8K18 - chains E and D of the 3 polymer chains in the assembly; structure by electron microscopy, 3.68 A resolution.

[Chain E]
Molecule: Spike protein S1
From: Severe acute respiratory syndrome coronavirus 2
UniProt: P0DTC2 (SPIKE_SARS2); residue numbers follow UniProt; this construct covers 334-526
Chain sequence (193 residues; numbered 334 to 526; the number before each row is that of its first residue):
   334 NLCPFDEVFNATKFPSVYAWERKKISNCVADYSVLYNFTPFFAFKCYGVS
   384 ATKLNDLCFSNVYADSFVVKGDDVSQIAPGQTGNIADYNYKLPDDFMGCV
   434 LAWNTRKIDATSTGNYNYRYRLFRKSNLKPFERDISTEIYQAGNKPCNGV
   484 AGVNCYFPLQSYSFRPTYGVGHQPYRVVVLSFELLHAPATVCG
Not modelled in the structure: 518-522
Construct notes: variant D339 (Gly in P0DTC2), F371 (Ser in P0DTC2), P373 (Ser in P0DTC2), F375 (Ser in P0DTC2), A376 (Thr in P0DTC2), S408 (Arg in P0DTC2), N417 (Lys in P0DTC2), K440 (Asn in P0DTC2), R452 (Leu in P0DTC2), N477 (Ser in P0DTC2), K478 (Thr in P0DTC2), A484 (Glu in P0DTC2), V486 (Phe in P0DTC2), R498 (Gln in P0DTC2), Y501 (Asn in P0DTC2), H505 (Tyr in P0DTC2); conflict K346 (Arg in P0DTC2), P348 (Ala in P0DTC2), E354 (Asn in P0DTC2), K357 (Arg in P0DTC2), T372 (Ala in P0DTC2), A384 (Pro in P0DTC2), S393 (Thr in P0DTC2), V402 (Ile in P0DTC2), K403 (Arg in P0DTC2), D406 (Glu in P0DTC2), M430 (Thr in P0DTC2), L434 (Ile in P0DTC2), T438 (Ser in P0DTC2), R439 (Asn in P0DTC2), I441 (Leu in P0DTC2), A443 (Ser in P0DTC2), T444 (Lys in P0DTC2), S445 (Val in P0DTC2), T446 (Gly in P0DTC2), S496 (Gly in P0DTC2)
Swiss-Prot annotation at these positions:
  - region: N448 to Y451, Y453 to F456 (Immunodominant HLA epitope recognized by the CD8+)
  - glycosylation: N343 (N-linked (GlcNAc...) (complex) asparagine)
  - natural variant: D339 (G339D: In strain: Omicron/BA.1, Omicron/BA.2 and 4 more; this construct carries the variant), K346 (R346K: In strain: Mu/B.1.621; this construct carries the variant), L368 (L368I: In strain: Omicron/XBB.1.5, Omicron/EG.5.1), F371 (S371F: In strain: Omicron/BA.2, Omicron/BA.2.12.1 and 6 more; this construct carries the variant), P373 (S373P: In strain: Omicron/BA.1, Omicron/BA.2 and 7 more; this construct carries the variant), F375 (S375F: In strain: Omicron/BA.1, Omicron/BA.2 and 7 more; this construct carries the variant), A376 (T376A: In strain: Omicron/BA.2, Omicron/BA.2.12.1 and 5 more; this construct carries the variant), D405 (D405N: In strain: Omicron/BA.2, Omicron/BA.2.12.1 and 6 more), S408 (R408S: In strain: Omicron/BA.2, Omicron/BA.2.12.1 and 6 more; this construct carries the variant), N417 (K417N: In strain: Beta/B.1.351, Omicron/BA.1 and 8 more; this construct carries the variant), K440 (N440K: In strain: Omicron/BA.1, Omicron/BA.2 and 7 more; this construct carries the variant), T444 (K444T: In strain: Omicron/BQ.1.1; this construct carries the variant), 14 further natural variant entries in UniProt
  - mutagenesis: N343 (N343Q: Reduced viral infectivity), Y453 (Y453F: Decreased HLA binding to NF9 epitope. Increased binding affinity to human ACE2), A475 (A475V: Increased resistance to neutralizing antibodies), V483 (V483A: Increased resistance to neutralizing antibodies), F490 (F490L: Increased resistance to neutralizing antibodies and human covalescent sera neutralization), Q493 (Q493N: Reduced host ACE2-binding affinity in vitro; Q493Y: Reduced host ACE2-binding affinity in vitro), H519 (H519P: Increased resistance to human covalescent sera neutralization)
Disulfides: C336-C361, C379-C432, C480-C488

[Chain D]
Molecule: ZCP4C9 light chain
From: Homo sapiens
Chain sequence (107 residues; row label = number of the first residue in the row):
     1 DIQMTQSPSSLSASVGDRVTITCQASQDVNEDLNWYQQKPGKAPKLLIYG
    51 AFNLETGVSSKFSGSGSGTHFTLTISSLQPEDIATYYCQQYGHQALSFGG
   101 GTKVEIK
Disulfides: C23-C88

[How chain E and chain D interact]
Residue-residue contacts (11; chain E residue first):
  K403(E) with N30(D)
  D405(E) with H93(D), salt bridge
  Q409(E) with Q94(D)
  Q414(E) with Q94(D), hydrogen bond
  R498(E) with E31(D), salt bridge
  Y501(E) with D28(D); N30(D)
  G502(E) with D28(D), hydrogen bond (backbone-side chain)
  H505(E) with D28(D); N30(D), hydrogen bond; G92(D), hydrogen bond (side chain-backbone)
Other interface residues (no listed pair), chain E (10 interface residues in all): G416, T500
Other interface residues (no listed pair), chain D (9 interface residues in all): D32, F52, S67

[Summary]
The interface between chain E and chain D involves 10 residues on one side and 9 on the other; the contacts
include 4 hydrogen bonds and 2 salt bridges. Polar contacts include D405(E)-H93(D), R498(E)-E31(D) and
Q414(E)-Q94(D). From UniProt: 7 mutagenesis sites on chain E.
Chain E is Spike protein S1 (Severe acute respiratory syndrome coronavirus 2) and chain D is ZCP4C9 light
chain (Homo sapiens); the structure, Neutralization antibody ZCP4C9 bound with SARS-CoV-2 Omicron BA.5 RBD,
was determined by electron microscopy (same publication as 8K19).
